PDB entry 6CM9 | electron microscopy, 3.73 A resolution | chains B and M of the 9 polymer chains in the assembly

== Chain B ==
Molecule: AP-1 complex subunit beta-1
Organism: Homo sapiens
UniProt: Q10567 (AP1B1_HUMAN); residues 1-584 here = UniProt positions 1-584
Sequence (586 residues; numbered -1 to 584; the number before each row is that of its first residue; numbers below 1 keep their minus sign (Gly-1 is residue -1)):
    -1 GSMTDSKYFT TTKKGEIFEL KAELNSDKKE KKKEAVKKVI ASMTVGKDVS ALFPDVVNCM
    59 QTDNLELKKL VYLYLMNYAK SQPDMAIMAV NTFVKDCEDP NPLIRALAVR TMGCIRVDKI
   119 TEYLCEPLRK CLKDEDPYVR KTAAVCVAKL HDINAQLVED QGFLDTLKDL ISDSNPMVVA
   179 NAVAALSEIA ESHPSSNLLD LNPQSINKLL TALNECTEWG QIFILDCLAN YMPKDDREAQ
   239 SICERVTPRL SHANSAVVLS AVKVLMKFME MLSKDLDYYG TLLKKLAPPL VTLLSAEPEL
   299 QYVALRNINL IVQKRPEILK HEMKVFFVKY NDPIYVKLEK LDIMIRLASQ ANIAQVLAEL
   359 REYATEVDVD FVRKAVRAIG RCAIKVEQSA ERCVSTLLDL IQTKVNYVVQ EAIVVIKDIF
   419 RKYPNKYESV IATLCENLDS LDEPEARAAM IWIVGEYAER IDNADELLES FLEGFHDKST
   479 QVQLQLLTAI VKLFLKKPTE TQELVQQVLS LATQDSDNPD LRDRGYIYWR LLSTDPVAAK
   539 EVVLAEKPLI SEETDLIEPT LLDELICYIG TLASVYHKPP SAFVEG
Disordered / not traced: -1 to 13, 584
Differences from the reference sequence: expression tag (-1 to 0); engineered mutation Arg359 (Lys in Q10567), Lys476 (Glu in Q10567)
Curated features (UniProtKB/Swiss-Prot):
  - modified residue: Lys318 (N6-acetyllysine), Tyr574 (3'-nitrotyrosine)
  - natural variant: Cys144 (C144R: In KIDAR)

== Chain M ==
Molecule: AP-1 complex subunit mu-1
Organism: Mus musculus
UniProt: P35585 (AP1M1_MOUSE); residue numbers follow UniProt; this construct covers 1-423
Sequence (423 residues; numbered 1 to 423; the number before each row is that of its first residue):
     1 MSASAVYVLD LKGKVLICRN YRGDVDMSEV EHFMPILMEK EEEGMLSPIL AHGGVRFMWI
    61 KHNNLYLVAT SKKNACVSLV FSFLYKVVQV FSEYFKELEE ESIRDNFVII YELLDELMDF
   121 GYPQTTDSKI LQEYITQEGH KLETGAPRPP ATVTNAVSWR SEGIKYRKNE VFLDVIEAVN
   181 LLVSANGNVL RSEIVGSIKM RVFLSGMPEL RLGLNDKVLF DNTGRGKSKS VELEDVKFHQ
   241 CVRLSRFEND RTISFIPPDG EFELMSYRLN THVKPLIWIE SVIEKHSHSR IEYMVKAKSQ
   301 FKRRSTANNV EIHIPVPNDA DSPKFKTTVG SVKWVPENSE IVWSVKSFPG GKEYLMRAHF
   361 GLPSVEAEDK EGKPPISVKF EIPYFTTSGI QVRYLKIIEK SGYQALPWVR YITQNGDYQL
   421 RTQ
Disordered / not traced: 1, 139-145
Curated features (UniProtKB/Swiss-Prot):
  - modified residue: Ser2 (N-acetylserine), Thr152 (Phosphothreonine), Thr154 (Phosphothreonine), Thr223 (Phosphothreonine)

== Interface between chain B and chain M ==
Residue-residue contacts (155):
  Lys35(B) - Phe107(M)
  Lys35(B) - Val108(M)
  Ile38(B) - Phe107(M)  hydrophobic
  Ala39(B) - Phe107(M)  hydrophobic
  Thr42(B) - Val15(M)
  Thr42(B) - Leu16(M)
  Thr42(B) - Tyr111(M)  hydrogen bond
  Leu63(B) - Ala146(M)
  Glu64(B) - Glu112(M)
  Lys67(B) - Glu112(M)
  Leu68(B) - Glu112(M)
  Leu71(B) - Arg19(M)
  Leu71(B) - Tyr111(M)  hydrophobic
  Met74(B) - Arg19(M)  hydrogen bond
  Asn75(B) - Asn20(M)
  Asn99(B) - Ala146(M)
  Asn99(B) - Arg148(M)
  Pro100(B) - Arg148(M)
  Pro100(B) - Pro149(M)
  Leu101(B) - Ala146(M)  hydrophobic
  Leu101(B) - Pro147(M)
  Leu101(B) - Pro149(M)
  Leu105(B) - Asp115(M)
  Arg108(B) - Asp115(M)  salt bridge
  Arg108(B) - Glu116(M)  salt bridge
  Arg108(B) - Asp119(M)  salt bridge
  Arg108(B) - Gln124(M)
  Asp134(B) - Arg148(M)  salt bridge
  Tyr136(B) - Glu116(M)  hydrogen bond
  Tyr136(B) - Pro149(M)  hydrophobic
  Tyr136(B) - Val153(M)  hydrophobic
  Lys139(B) - Gln124(M)  hydrogen bond
  Lys139(B) - Thr125(M)
  Val143(B) - Asp119(M)
  Val143(B) - Phe120(M)  hydrophobic
  Ala146(B) - Phe120(M)
  Lys147(B) - Phe120(M)
  Asp150(B) - Asp24(M)
  Asn173(B) - Thr154(M)
  Asn173(B) - Asn155(M)
  Met175(B) - Gln124(M)
  Met175(B) - Val153(M)
  Met175(B) - Thr154(M)
  Asn179(B) - Gln124(M)
  Ala182(B) - Tyr122(M)
  Glu186(B) - Arg22(M)  salt bridge
  Glu186(B) - Lys73(M)  salt bridge
  Glu186(B) - Phe120(M)
  Glu186(B) - Tyr122(M)  hydrogen bond
  Asn212(B) - Arg243(M)
  Glu213(B) - Ala156(M)
  Cys214(B) - Gln240(M)
  Thr215(B) - Ser158(M)
  Thr215(B) - Gln240(M)
  Glu216(B) - Lys86(M)  salt bridge
  Glu216(B) - Thr126(M)
  Glu216(B) - Asp127(M)
  Glu216(B) - Gln240(M)
  Trp217(B) - Leu79(M)  hydrophobic
  Trp217(B) - Ser82(M)
  Trp217(B) - Phe83(M)
  Trp217(B) - Lys86(M)
  Trp217(B) - Pro123(M)
  Trp217(B) - Thr126(M)  hydrogen bond
  Ile220(B) - Leu79(M)  hydrophobic
  Phe221(B) - Leu79(M)  hydrophobic
  Phe221(B) - Tyr122(M)  hydrophobic
  Phe221(B) - Pro123(M)
  Pro246(B) - Leu244(M)
  Pro246(B) - Glu248(M)
  Arg247(B) - Leu244(M)
  Leu248(B) - Lys237(M)
  Ser249(B) - Val236(M)  hydrogen bond (side chain-backbone)
  Ser249(B) - Phe238(M)  hydrogen bond (backbone-backbone)
  Ser249(B) - Leu244(M)
  His250(B) - Lys237(M)
  His250(B) - Phe238(M)
  His250(B) - Gln240(M)
  His250(B) - Leu244(M)
  Ala251(B) - Phe238(M)  hydrogen bond (backbone-backbone)
  Asn252(B) - Ser82(M)  hydrogen bond
  Ala254(B) - Ser78(M)
  Ala254(B) - Leu79(M)
  Ala254(B) - Ser82(M)
  Val256(B) - Lys237(M)
  Leu257(B) - Ser78(M)
  Lys283(B) - Glu248(M)  salt bridge
  Pro286(B) - Asp235(M)
  Pro286(B) - Arg268(M)  hydrogen bond (backbone-side chain)
  Pro287(B) - Asp235(M)
  Val289(B) - Arg268(M)
  Thr290(B) - Asp235(M)  hydrogen bond
  Thr290(B) - Lys237(M)
  Thr290(B) - Arg268(M)  hydrogen bond
  Glu295(B) - Tyr85(M)
  Glu297(B) - Pro48(M)
  Glu297(B) - Trp59(M)
  Glu297(B) - Phe81(M)
  Glu297(B) - Tyr85(M)  hydrogen bond
  Leu298(B) - Phe81(M)  hydrophobic
  Leu298(B) - Ser82(M)
  Tyr300(B) - Ser47(M)
  Tyr300(B) - Pro48(M)
  Val301(B) - Val77(M)  hydrophobic
  Lys322(B) - Leu190(M)  hydrogen bond (side chain-backbone)
  Lys322(B) - Arg191(M)
  Val323(B) - Arg191(M)
  Val323(B) - Glu193(M)
  Phe325(B) - Arg191(M)
  Val326(B) - Leu182(M)
  Val326(B) - Arg421(M)  hydrogen bond (backbone-side chain)
  Lys327(B) - Arg191(M)
  Lys327(B) - Asp417(M)
  Tyr328(B) - Pro375(M)
  Tyr328(B) - Gln419(M)
  Asn329(B) - Gln419(M)
  Ile332(B) - Gly44(M)
  Tyr333(B) - Leu46(M)
  Tyr333(B) - Pro48(M)
  Glu357(B) - Leu190(M)
  Glu357(B) - Arg421(M)  salt bridge
  Glu360(B) - Ser184(M)
  Glu360(B) - Ala185(M)
  Glu360(B) - Arg421(M)  salt bridge
  Tyr361(B) - Arg421(M)
  Thr363(B) - Lys373(M)  hydrogen bond (backbone-side chain)
  Val365(B) - Lys370(M)
  Val365(B) - Glu371(M)
  Val365(B) - Gly372(M)
  Asp368(B) - Glu43(M)
  Asp368(B) - Gly44(M)
  Tyr566(B) - Asn74(M)
  Gly568(B) - Cys76(M)
  Gly568(B) - Val77(M)  hydrogen bond (backbone-backbone)
  Gly568(B) - Ser78(M)
  Thr569(B) - Asn74(M)  hydrogen bond
  Thr569(B) - Ala75(M)
  Thr569(B) - Val77(M)
  Leu570(B) - Ile49(M)  hydrophobic
  Leu570(B) - Arg56(M)
  Leu570(B) - Lys73(M)
  Leu570(B) - Asn74(M)  hydrogen bond (backbone-side chain)
  Leu570(B) - Ala75(M)  hydrogen bond (backbone-backbone)
  Leu570(B) - Val77(M)
  Ala571(B) - Asn74(M)  hydrogen bond (backbone-side chain)
  Val573(B) - Ile49(M)  hydrophobic
  Tyr574(B) - Ile49(M)
  Tyr574(B) - Arg56(M)  hydrogen bond
  Pro578(B) - Asn74(M)
  Phe581(B) - Arg56(M)  hydrogen bond (backbone-side chain)
  Phe581(B) - Asn74(M)
  Val582(B) - Lys72(M)
  Val582(B) - Lys73(M)
  Val582(B) - Asn74(M)
  Glu583(B) - Gly54(M)
Also at the interface, not in a pair above, chain B (91 interface residues in all): Met41, Lys78, Cys112, Thr140, Ala183, Asp224, Ser253, Ser258, Ser293
Also at the interface, not in a pair above, chain M (89 interface residues in all): Tyr21, Asp26, Leu50, Ala51, Gly53, Ile60, Lys61, Tyr134, Ile135, Val195, Glu234, His239, Ser245, Phe247, Pro374

== In short ==
91 residues of chain B face 89 of chain M across their interface, with 24 hydrogen bonds and 10 salt bridges.
Polar contacts include Arg108(B)-Asp115(M), Arg108(B)-Glu116(M) and Arg108(B)-Asp119(M).
Chain B is AP-1 complex subunit beta-1 (Homo sapiens) and chain M is AP-1 complex subunit mu-1 (Mus musculus);
the structure, Structure of the cargo bound AP-1:Arf1:tetherin-Nef closed trimer monomeric subunit, was
determined by electron microscopy together with 6D83, 6D84, 6DFF and 6CRI from the same study.
